PDB entry 8KET | electron microscopy, 3.30 A resolution | chains B and C of the 5 polymer chains in the assembly

Chain B:
Protein: E3 ubiquitin-protein ligase synoviolin
Source organism: Homo sapiens
UniProtKB: Q86TM6 (SYVN1_HUMAN); residues 1-617 here = UniProt positions 1-617
Sequence (617 residues; each row starts with the number of its first residue):
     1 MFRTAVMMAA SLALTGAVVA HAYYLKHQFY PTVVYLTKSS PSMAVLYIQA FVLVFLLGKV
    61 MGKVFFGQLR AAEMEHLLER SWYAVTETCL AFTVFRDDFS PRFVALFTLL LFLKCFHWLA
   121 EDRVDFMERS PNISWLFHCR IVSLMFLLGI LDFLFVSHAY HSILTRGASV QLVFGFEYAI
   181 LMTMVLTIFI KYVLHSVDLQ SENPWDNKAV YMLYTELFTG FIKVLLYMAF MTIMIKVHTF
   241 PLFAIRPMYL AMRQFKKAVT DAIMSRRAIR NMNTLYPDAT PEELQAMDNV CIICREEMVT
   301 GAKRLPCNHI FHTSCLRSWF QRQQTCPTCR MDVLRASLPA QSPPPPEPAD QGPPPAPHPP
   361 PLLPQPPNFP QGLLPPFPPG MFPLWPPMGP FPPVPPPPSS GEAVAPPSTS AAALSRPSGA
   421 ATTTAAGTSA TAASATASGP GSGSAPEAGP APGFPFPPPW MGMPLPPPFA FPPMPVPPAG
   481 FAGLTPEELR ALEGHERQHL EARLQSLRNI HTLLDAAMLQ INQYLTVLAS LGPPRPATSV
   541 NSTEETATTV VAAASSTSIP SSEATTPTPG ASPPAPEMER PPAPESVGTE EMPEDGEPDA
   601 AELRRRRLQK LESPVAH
Not modelled in the structure: 268-617
Curated features (UniProtKB/Swiss-Prot):
  - zinc finger: Cys-291 to Arg-330 (RING-type)
  - region: Lys-236 to Arg-270 (Interaction with p53/TP53)
  - binding site (Zn(2+)): Cys-291, Cys-294, Cys-307, His-309, His-312, Cys-315, Cys-326, Cys-329
  - modified residue: Ser-613 (Phosphoserine)
  - natural variant: Pro-398 (P398L: Found in a patient with a neurodevelopmental disorder; uncertain significance)
  - mutagenesis: Cys-294 (C294A: No effect on interaction with FAM8A1, HERPUD1, OS9, SEL1L and UBE2J1), Cys-315 (C315S: Decreased 'Lys-48'-linked ubiquitination), Cys-329 (C329S: Abolishes E3 ligase activity), Arg-503 (R503L: Loss of interaction with FAM8A1, HERPUD1, OS9 and UBE2J1, impaired degradation of immature core-glycosylated basigin/CD147)

Chain C:
Protein: Protein sel-1 homolog 1
Source organism: Homo sapiens
UniProtKB: Q9UBV2 (SE1L1_HUMAN); residue numbers follow UniProt; this construct covers 177-723
Sequence (547 residues; numbered 177 to 723; the number before each row is that of its first residue):
   177 RRQMQEAEMM YQTGMKILNG SNKKSQKREA YRYLQKAASM NHTKALERVS YALLFGDYLP
   237 QNIQAAREMF EKLTEEGSPK GQTALGFLYA SGLGVNSSQA KALVYYTFGA LGGNLIAHMV
   297 LGYRYWAGIG VLQSCESALT HYRLVANHVA SDISLTGGSV VQRIRLPDEV ENPGMNSGML
   357 EEDLIQYYQF LAEKGDVQAQ VGLGQLHLHG GRGVEQNHQR AFDYFNLAAN AGNSHAMAFL
   417 GKMYSEGSDI VPQSNETALH YFKKAADMGN PVGQSGLGMA YLYGRGVQVN YDLALKYFQK
   477 AAEQGWVDGQ LQLGSMYYNG IGVKRDYKQA LKYFNLASQG GHILAFYNLA QMHASGTGVM
   537 RSCHTAVELF KNVCERGRWS ERLMTAYNSY KDGDYNAAVI QYLLLAEQGY EVAQSNAAFI
   597 LDQREASIVG ENETYPRALL HWNRAASQGY TVARIKLGDY HFYGFGTDVD YETAFIHYRL
   657 ASEQQHSAQA MFNLGYMHEK GLGIKQDIHL AKRFYDMAAE ASPDAQVPVF LALCKLGVVY
   717 FLQYIRE
Not modelled in the structure: 351-360
Cystine bridges: Cys-311/Cys-539
Covalent attachments: N-acetylglucosamine (NAG) linked to Asn-217, Asn-272, Asn-431, Asn-608
Curated features (UniProtKB/Swiss-Prot):
  - glycosylation (N-linked (GlcNAc...) asparagine): Asn-195, Asn-217, Asn-272, Asn-431, Asn-608
  - natural variant: Met-528 (M528R: In NEDGSAF), Gly-585 (G585D: In NEDGSAF; uncertain significance)

Interface between chain B and chain C:
Contacting residue pairs - 16 pairs, chain B then chain C:
  Lys-26(B) / Val-346(C)
  Lys-26(B) / Glu-347(C)
  Gln-28(B) / Asp-635(C)  hydrogen bond
  Gln-28(B) / Tyr-639(C)
  Gln-28(B) / Gln-665(C)  hydrogen bond
  Tyr-30(B) / Ala-664(C)
  Tyr-30(B) / Gln-665(C)
  Tyr-30(B) / Phe-668(C)  hydrophobic
  Tyr-30(B) / Ala-701(C)
  Pro-31(B) / Gln-665(C)
  Val-33(B) / Val-703(C)  hydrophobic
  Val-33(B) / Pro-704(C)  hydrophobic
  Val-34(B) / Asp-700(C)
  Val-34(B) / Pro-704(C)  hydrophobic
  Thr-37(B) / Val-703(C)
  Lys-38(B) / Asp-700(C)
Also at the interface, not in a pair above, chain B (9 interface residues in all): Phe-29
Also at the interface, not in a pair above, chain C (14 interface residues in all): Asn-669, Ser-698, Leu-707

Summary:
9 residues of chain B and 14 residues of chain C are in contact; the contacts include 2 hydrogen bonds. Among
the polar pairs are Gln-28(B)/Asp-635(C) and Gln-28(B)/Gln-665(C). Covalently linked N-acetylglucosamine: at
Asn-217(C), Asn-272(C), Asn-431(C) and Asn-608(C).
Chain B is E3 ubiquitin-protein ligase synoviolin and chain C is Protein sel-1 homolog 1, both from Homo
sapiens; the structure, Cryo-EM structure of HRD1-SEL1LFL-XTP3B complex, was determined by electron
microscopy, deposited together with 9LWU, 9UAV, 8KES and 8KEV.
